8TC0 - chains A and C of the 3 polymer chains in the assembly; structure by electron microscopy, 1.88 A resolution.

# Chain A (and C)
Molecule: Spike glycoprotein
Organism: Bat SARS-like coronavirus WIV1
Notes: chain C of this document is another copy of the same molecule, construct and numbering; everything in this record applies to it too
Reference sequence: U5WI05 (U5WI05_SARS); residues 5-1113 here correspond to UniProt positions 19-1127 (UniProt number = residue number + 14)
Sequence (1109 residues; each row starts with the number of its first residue):
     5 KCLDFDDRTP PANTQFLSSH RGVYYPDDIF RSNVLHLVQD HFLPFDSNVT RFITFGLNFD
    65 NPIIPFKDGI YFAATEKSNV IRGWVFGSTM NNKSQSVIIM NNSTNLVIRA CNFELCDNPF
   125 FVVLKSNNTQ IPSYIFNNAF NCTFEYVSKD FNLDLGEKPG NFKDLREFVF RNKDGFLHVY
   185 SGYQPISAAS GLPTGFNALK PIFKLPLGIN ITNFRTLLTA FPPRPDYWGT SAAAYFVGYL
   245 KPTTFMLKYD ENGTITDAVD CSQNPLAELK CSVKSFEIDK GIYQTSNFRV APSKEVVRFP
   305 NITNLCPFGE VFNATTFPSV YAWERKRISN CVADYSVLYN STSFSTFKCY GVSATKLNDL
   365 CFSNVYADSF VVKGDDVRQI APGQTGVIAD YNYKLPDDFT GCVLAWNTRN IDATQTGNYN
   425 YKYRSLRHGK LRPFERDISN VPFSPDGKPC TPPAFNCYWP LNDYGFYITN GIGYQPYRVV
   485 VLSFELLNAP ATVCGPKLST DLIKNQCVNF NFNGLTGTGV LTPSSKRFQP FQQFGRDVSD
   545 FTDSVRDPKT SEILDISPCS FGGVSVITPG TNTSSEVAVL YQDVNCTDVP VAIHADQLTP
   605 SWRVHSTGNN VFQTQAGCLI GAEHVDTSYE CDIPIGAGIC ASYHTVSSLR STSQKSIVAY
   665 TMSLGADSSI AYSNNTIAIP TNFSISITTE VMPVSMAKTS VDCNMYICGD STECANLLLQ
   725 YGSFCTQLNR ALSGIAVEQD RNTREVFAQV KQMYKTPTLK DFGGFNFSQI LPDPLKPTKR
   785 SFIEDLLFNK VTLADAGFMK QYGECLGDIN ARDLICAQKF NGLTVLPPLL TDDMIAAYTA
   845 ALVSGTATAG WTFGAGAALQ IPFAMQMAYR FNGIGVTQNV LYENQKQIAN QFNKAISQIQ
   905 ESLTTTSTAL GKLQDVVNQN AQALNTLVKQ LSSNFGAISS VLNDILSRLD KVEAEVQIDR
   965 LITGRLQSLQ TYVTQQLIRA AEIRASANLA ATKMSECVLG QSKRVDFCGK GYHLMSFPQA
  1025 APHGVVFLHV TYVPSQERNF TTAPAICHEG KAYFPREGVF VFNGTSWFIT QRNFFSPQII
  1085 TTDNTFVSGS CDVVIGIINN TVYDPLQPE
Disordered / not traced: 593-604, 652-657
Disulfide bonds: Cys115-Cys146, Cys265-Cys275, Cys310-Cys335, Cys353-Cys406, Cys365-Cys498, Cys454-Cys461, Cys511-Cys563, Cys590-Cys622, Cys635-Cys644, Cys707-Cys729, Cys712-Cys718, Cys809-Cys820, Cys1001-Cys1012, Cys1051-Cys1095
Glycans and other covalent adducts: glycan linked to Asn52, Asn96, Asn214, Asn256, Asn305, Asn589, Asn678, Asn686; N-acetylglucosamine (NAG) linked to Asn106, Asn131, Asn145, Asn317, Asn344, Asn770, Asn1067, Asn1103
Residues lining bound ligands:
  - linoleic acid (EIC), molecule 1: Cys310, Phe312, Phe316, Ile332, Ala337, Tyr339, Leu342, Tyr343, Phe348, Phe351, Leu361, Phe366, Val369, Leu408, Leu486, Phe488, Val497
  - linoleic acid (EIC), molecule 2: Arg382, Thr389, Gly390
From the paper describing this entry:
  - binding site for linoleic acid: Arg382
  - post-translational modification sites: Asn96, Asn344

# Interface between chain A and chain C
Pairs across the interface (204):
  Gln43(A) with Asn720(C); Leu723(C)
  Ser276(A) with Thr730(C)
  Gln288(A) with Ser704(C); Leu830(C)
  Ser290(A) with Asp706(C)
  Asn291(A) with Asp706(C), hydrogen bond (backbone-side chain); Met709(C); Gly826(C)
  Arg293(A) with Asn708(C); Met709(C); Gly713(C), hydrogen bond (side chain-backbone); Asp714(C), salt bridge
  Arg329(A) with Phe180(C); Pro210(C)
  Gly355(A) with Arg952(C), hydrogen bond (backbone-side chain)
  Val356(A) with Arg952(C)
  Ser357(A) with Arg952(C), hydrogen bond (backbone-backbone); Leu953(C); Asp954(C), hydrogen bond (side chain-backbone); Glu957(C), hydrogen bond
  Thr359(A) with Asp954(C)
  Lys360(A) with Leu950(C), hydrogen bond (side chain-backbone); Ser951(C); Arg952(C); Leu953(C)
  Leu364(A) with Ser951(C)
  Tyr370(A) with Phe180(C), hydrophobic; Pro210(C)
  Lys377(A) with Ser347(C), hydrogen bond
  Asp379(A) with Ser347(C), hydrogen bond; Ser349(C)
  Arg382(A) with Phe348(C), hydrogen bond (side chain-backbone); Ser349(C); Phe351(C)
  Gly387(A) with Thr359(C)
  Gln388(A) with Thr359(C)
  Thr389(A) with Tyr339(C), hydrogen bond; Phe351(C); Ala358(C)
  Gly390(A) with Tyr343(C), hydrogen bond (backbone-side chain)
  Val391(A) with Tyr343(C)
  Asp394(A) with Tyr343(C), hydrogen bond
  Lys434(A) with Asn362(C)
  Pro437(A) with Asp178(C); Gly179(C)
  Phe438(A) with Asp178(C); Gly179(C); Gly212(C)
  Glu439(A) with Asn176(C); Gly212(C); Ile213(C); Asn214(C)
  Arg440(A) with Leu211(C), hydrogen bond (side chain-backbone); Gly212(C), hydrogen bond (backbone-backbone)
  Ile442(A) with Gln99(C)
  Ser443(A) with Lys97(C)
  Val445(A) with Lys97(C)
  Ile476(A) with Ile476(C), hydrophobic
  Glu489(A) with Lys208(C), salt bridge
  Leu490(A) with Arg952(C)
  Leu491(A) with Asp948(C); Ser951(C); Arg952(C)
  Asn492(A) with Asp32(C); Ile33(C)
  Ala493(A) with Asp32(C)
  Gly518(A) with Ser951(C)
  Leu519(A) with Ser951(C)
  Thr520(A) with Asn947(C), hydrogen bond (backbone-side chain); Ser951(C), hydrogen bond
  Gly521(A) with Asn947(C)
  Val524(A) with Tyr806(C); Leu810(C), hydrophobic
  Thr526(A) with Ile813(C)
  Ser529(A) with Asn814(C), hydrogen bond
  Lys530(A) with Phe34(C); Arg816(C)
  Arg531(A) with Phe34(C); Asn256(C)
  Phe532(A) with Phe34(C), hydrophobic
  Gln533(A) with Lys204(C)
  Phe535(A) with Asp32(C)
  Gln536(A) with Asp32(C); Ile33(C); Phe34(C)
  Gln537(A) with Asp32(C)
  Phe538(A) with Ile33(C); Phe34(C), hydrogen bond (backbone-backbone)
  Gly539(A) with Phe34(C)
  Arg540(A) with Ile33(C); Phe34(C), hydrogen bond (backbone-backbone)
  Asp541(A) with Arg816(C)
  Val542(A) with Lys933(C); Ser936(C)
  Ser543(A) with Val932(C), hydrogen bond (side chain-backbone); Leu935(C); Ser936(C)
  Asp544(A) with Ser936(C); Ser944(C); Val945(C)
  Asp547(A) with Arg816(C), salt bridge
  Asp559(A) with Ile813(C)
  Ser561(A) with Leu810(C); Ile813(C)
  Pro562(A) with Asp714(C); Tyr806(C), hydrogen bond (backbone-side chain); Phe824(C), hydrophobic
  Cys563(A) with Asp714(C)
  Ser564(A) with Met709(C); Asp714(C), hydrogen bond
  Phe565(A) with Lys804(C); Gln805(C); Tyr806(C), hydrophobic; Cys809(C), hydrophobic; Lys823(C); Phe824(C), hydrophobic
  Gln586(A) with Phe802(C), hydrogen bond (side chain-backbone); Met803(C); Thr828(C), hydrogen bond; Val829(C), hydrogen bond (side chain-backbone); Leu830(C); Pro831(C)
  Asp587(A) with Phe802(C); Met803(C); Lys804(C), hydrogen bond (side chain-backbone); Gln805(C); Lys823(C), salt bridge
  Val588(A) with Met803(C)
  Asn589(A) with Met803(C); Gln805(C)
  Arg607(A) with Tyr806(C)
  Pro638(A) with Leu833(C), hydrophobic
  Gly640(A) with Leu833(C)
  Ala641(A) with Pro832(C), hydrogen bond (backbone-backbone); Leu833(C); Thr835(C)
  Gly642(A) with Leu833(C), hydrogen bond (backbone-backbone); Met838(C)
  Met666(A) with Leu833(C), hydrophobic
  Leu668(A) with Met757(C), hydrophobic; Met838(C), hydrophobic; Tyr842(C), hydrogen bond (backbone-side chain)
  Ala670(A) with Lys755(C); Gln756(C); Met757(C), hydrogen bond (backbone-backbone)
  Asp671(A) with Met757(C)
  Ser672(A) with Gln756(C); Met757(C); Tyr758(C); Lys759(C), hydrogen bond (backbone-backbone)
  Ile674(A) with Tyr758(C), hydrophobic; Thr852(C)
  Tyr676(A) with Phe766(C), hydrophobic; Thr852(C); Phe867(C)
  Ser677(A) with Gln864(C); Pro866(C)
  Asn678(A) with Pro866(C)
  Asn679(A) with Pro866(C)
  Thr680(A) with Gln864(C), hydrogen bond; Pro866(C)
  Ile681(A) with Gln864(C); Ile865(C), hydrophobic
  Ala682(A) with Leu863(C); Gln864(C), hydrogen bond (backbone-backbone)
  Pro684(A) with Leu863(C)
  Gln926(A) with Arg734(C)
  Gln934(A) with Gln731(C), hydrogen bond
  Ser937(A) with Tyr725(C); Gly726(C)
  Asn938(A) with Gln724(C); Tyr725(C)
  Phe939(A) with Tyr725(C)
  Gly940(A) with Tyr725(C); Asp963(C)
  Lys955(A) with Asp401(C)
  Val956(A) with Asp401(C)
  Thr975(A) with Gln731(C); Gln974(C)
  Thr978(A) with Thr978(C)
  Glu986(A) with Arg988(C)
  Arg1008(A) with Glu1000(C), salt bridge; Arg1008(C)
  Val1009(A) with Ser999(C); Glu1000(C)
  Asp1010(A) with Gly858(C)
  Gly1015(A) with Ala859(C)
  Tyr1016(A) with Ala859(C), hydrophobic
  Glu1041(A) with Ala861(C); Leu863(C)
  Thr1046(A) with Pro866(C); Met869(C), hydrogen bond
  Pro1048(A) with Tyr886(C)
  Phe1058(A) with Asn883(C); Tyr886(C), hydrophobic
  Pro1059(A) with Gln882(C)
  Val1063(A) with Met869(C), hydrophobic
  Arg1076(A) with Tyr873(C)
  Phe1090(A) with Asn883(C)
  Ser1092(A) with Asn883(C), hydrogen bond; Glu887(C)
  Gly1093(A) with Glu887(C)
  Ile1099(A) with Gln889(C)
Interface residues without a listed pair, chain A (142 interface residues in all): Leu41, Thr248, Tyr395, Pro400, Thr404, Arg436, Asn444, Asn466, Thr522, Thr546, Gln617, Cys635, Ile639, Ile643, Cys644, Thr665, Gly669, Ser673, Ala675, Ile683, Asp954, Gln979, Ile982, Lys1014, Val1037, Ala1047, Val1097
Interface residues without a listed pair, chain C (131 interface residues in all): Tyr29, Asp31, Arg35, Val38, Asp72, Asn116, Asn145, Pro205, Thr258, Ser340, Asn344, Gly387, Asn825, Leu834, Ala841, Ala851, Trp855, Gly860, Thr881, Leu981, Ile982, Thr996, Leu1003, Gly1004

# Summary
Chain A and chain C form an interface of 142 and 131 residues respectively; the contacts include 37 hydrogen
bonds and 5 salt bridges. Polar pairs include Arg293(A)-Asp714(C), Glu489(A)-Lys208(C) and
Asp547(A)-Arg816(C). Bound to chain A: linoleic acid. The paper reports a binding site for linoleic acid at
Arg382(A); modification sites Asn96(A) and Asn344(A).
Both chains are Spike glycoprotein (Bat SARS-like coronavirus WIV1). Entry 8TC0 (Cryo-EM Structure of Spike
Glycoprotein from Bat Coronavirus WIV1 in Closed Conformation) was determined by electron microscopy together
with 8TC5 and 8TC1 from the same study.
